PDB entry 5T0Z | X-ray diffraction, 2.25 A resolution | chains A and B of the 4 polymer chains in the assembly

[Chain A (and B)]
Protein: Lipoprotein, putative
Organism: Geobacter metallireducens
Notes: chain B of this document is another copy of the same molecule, construct and numbering; everything in this record applies to it too
UniProtKB: Q39U79 (Q39U79_GEOMG); residues 22-183 here correspond to UniProt positions 18-179 (UniProt number = residue number - 4)
Sequence (183 residues; each row starts with the number of its first residue):
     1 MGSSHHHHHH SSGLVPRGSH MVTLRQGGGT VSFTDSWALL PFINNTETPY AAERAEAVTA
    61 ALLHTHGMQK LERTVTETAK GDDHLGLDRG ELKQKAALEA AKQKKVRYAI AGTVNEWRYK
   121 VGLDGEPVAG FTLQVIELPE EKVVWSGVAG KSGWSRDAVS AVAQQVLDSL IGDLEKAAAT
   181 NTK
Unresolved in the structure: 1-11, 78-87, 180-183 (chain B: 1-11, 78-88, 181-183)
Differences from the reference sequence: initiating methionine (1); expression tag (2-21)

[Interface between chain A and chain B]
Pairs across the interface (50):
  Ser-12(A) with Glu-91(B)
  Gly-13(A) with Ile-43(B); Thr-113(B)
  Leu-14(A) with Thr-113(B), hydrogen bond (backbone-side chain); Asn-115(B), hydrogen bond (backbone-side chain); Thr-132(B); Gln-134(B)
  Val-15(A) with Asn-45(B)
  Pro-16(A) with Thr-132(B); Val-148(B), hydrophobic
  His-20(A) with His-20(B)
  Ile-43(A) with Ser-12(B); Gly-13(B); Leu-123(B), hydrophobic
  Asn-45(A) with Val-15(B); Lys-120(B); Gly-122(B); Leu-123(B), hydrogen bond (side chain-backbone); Glu-126(B)
  Arg-89(A) with Val-121(B); Gly-122(B); Leu-123(B)
  Glu-91(A) with Ser-12(B), hydrogen bond (side chain-backbone); Leu-123(B)
  Lys-95(A) with Ser-12(B)
  Thr-113(A) with Gly-13(B); Leu-14(B), hydrogen bond (side chain-backbone)
  Asn-115(A) with Leu-14(B), hydrogen bond (side chain-backbone); Pro-16(B); Lys-120(B)
  Glu-116(A) with Arg-118(B), salt bridge; Lys-120(B)
  Arg-118(A) with Glu-116(B), salt bridge; Arg-118(B)
  Lys-120(A) with Asn-45(B), hydrogen bond (side chain-backbone); Asn-115(B); Glu-116(B)
  Val-121(A) with Glu-47(B); Arg-89(B)
  Gly-122(A) with Asn-45(B); Arg-89(B)
  Leu-123(A) with Ile-43(B), hydrophobic; Asn-45(B), hydrogen bond (backbone-side chain); Arg-89(B); Glu-91(B)
  Glu-126(A) with Asn-45(B)
  Thr-132(A) with Leu-14(B); Pro-16(B)
  Gln-134(A) with Leu-14(B)
  Val-148(A) with Pro-16(B), hydrophobic
Other interface residues (no listed pair), chain A (25 interface residues in all): Gln-94, Ala-111
Other interface residues (no listed pair), chain B (25 interface residues in all): Thr-46, Ala-111

[Overview]
Chain A and chain B each contribute 25 residues to their interface; the contacts include 8 hydrogen bonds and
2 salt bridges. Among the polar pairs are Glu-116(A)/Arg-118(B), Leu-14(A)/Thr-113(B) and
Leu-14(A)/Asn-115(B).
Chain A and chain B are both Lipoprotein, putative (Geobacter metallireducens); the structure, PelC from
Geobacter metallireducens, was determined by X-ray diffraction, deposited together with 5T10 and 5T11.
